7OE0 - chains T and A of the 20 polymer chains in the assembly; structure by electron microscopy, 2.69 A resolution.

[Chain T]
Name: 30S ribosomal protein S20
Source organism: Escherichia coli BW25113
Reference sequence: A0A4S5B3X7 (A0A4S5B3X7_ECOLI); residues 1-86 here correspond to UniProt positions 2-87 (UniProt number = residue number + 1)
Amino-acid sequence (86 residues; numbered 1 to 86; the number before each row is that of its first residue):
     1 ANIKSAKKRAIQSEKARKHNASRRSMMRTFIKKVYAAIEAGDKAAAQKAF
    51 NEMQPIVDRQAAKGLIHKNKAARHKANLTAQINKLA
Unresolved in the structure: 1

[Chain A]
Molecule: 16S rRNA
Source organism: Escherichia coli BW25113
Sequence (1542 nucleotides; row label = number of the first residue in the row):
     1 AAAUUGAAGAGUUUGAUCAUGGCUCAGAUUGAACGCUGGCGGCAGGCCUA
    51 ACACAUGCAAGUCGAACGGUAACAGGAAGAAGCUUGCUUCUUUGCUGACG
   101 AGUGGCGGACGGGUGAGUAAUGUCUGGGAAACUGCCUGAUGGAGGGGGAU
   151 AACUACUGGAAACGGUAGCUAAUACCGCAUAACGUCGCAAGACCAAAGAG
   201 GGGGACCUUCGGGCCUCUUGCCAUCGGAUGUGCCCAGAUGGGAUUAGCUA
   251 GUAGGUGGGGUAACGGCUCACCUAGGCGACGAUCCCUAGCUGGUCUGAGA
   301 GGAUGACCAGCCACACUGGAACUGAGACACGGUCCAGACUCCUACGGGAG
   351 GCAGCAGUGGGGAAUAUUGCACAAUGGGCGCAAGCCUGAUGCAGCCAUGC
   401 CGCGUGUAUGAAGAAGGCCUUCGGGUUGUAAAGUACUUUCAGCGGGGAGG
   451 AAGGGAGUAAAGUUAAUACCUUUGCUCAUUGACGUUACCCGCAGAAGAAG
   501 CACCGGCUAACUCCGUGCCAGCAGCCGCGGUAAUACGGAGGGUGCAAGCG
   551 UUAAUCGGAAUUACUGGGCGUAAAGCGCACGCAGGCGGUUUGUUAAGUCA
   601 GAUGUGAAAUCCCCGGGCUCAACCUGGGAACUGCAUCUGAUACUGGCAAG
   651 CUUGAGUCUCGUAGAGGGGGGUAGAAUUCCAGGUGUAGCGGUGAAAUGCG
   701 UAGAGAUCUGGAGGAAUACCGGUGGCGAAGGCGGCCCCCUGGACGAAGAC
   751 UGACGCUCAGGUGCGAAAGCGUGGGGAGCAAACAGGAUUAGAUACCCUGG
   801 UAGUCCACGCCGUAAACGAUGUCGACUUGGAGGUUGUGCCCUUGAGGCGU
   851 GGCUUCCGGAGCUAACGCGUUAAGUCGACCGCCUGGGGAGUACGGCCGCA
   901 AGGUUAAAACUCAAAUGAAUUGACGGGGGCCCGCACAAGCGGUGGAGCAU
   951 GUGGUUUAAUUCGAUGCAACGCGAAGAACCUUACCUGGUCUUGACAUCCA
  1001 CGGAAGUUUUCAGAGAUGAGAAUGUGCCUUCGGGAACCGUGAGACAGGUG
  1051 CUGCAUGGCUGUCGUCAGCUCGUGUUGUGAAAUGUUGGGUUAAGUCCCGC
  1101 AACGAGCGCAACCCUUAUCCUUUGUUGCCAGCGGUCCGGCCGGGAACUCA
  1151 AAGGAGACUGCCAGUGAUAAACUGGAGGAAGGUGGGGAUGACGUCAAGUC
  1201 AUCAUGGCCCUUACGACCAGGGCUACACACGUGCUACAAUGGCGCAUACA
  1251 AAGAGAAGCGACCUCGCGAGAGCAAGCGGACCUCAUAAAGUGCGUCGUAG
  1301 UCCGGAUUGGAGUCUGCAACUCGACUCCAUGAAGUCGGAAUCGCUAGUAA
  1351 UCGUGGAUCAGAAUGCCACGGUGAAUACGUUCCCGGGCCUUGUACACACC
  1401 GCCCGUCACACCAUGGGAGUGGGUUGCAAAAGAAGUAGGUAGCUUAACCU
  1451 UCGGGAGGGCGCUUACCACUUUGUGAUUCAUGACUGGGGUGAAGUCGUAA
  1501 CAAGGUAACCGUAGGGGAACCUGCGGUUGGAUCACCUCCUUA
Unresolved in the structure: 1-4, 1398-1408, 1494-1498, 1531-1542
What the authors report for this chain:
  - conformationally variable residues (order/disorder transition): A1398 to U1406, U1495 to U1498

[How chain T and chain A interact]
Pairs across the interface - 84 pairs, chain T then chain A:
  Asn2(T) - G331(A)  hydrogen bond to the sugar
  Asn2(T) - G332(A)  hydrogen bond to the phosphate
  Asn2(T) - G351(A)  hydrogen bond to the phosphate
  Ile3(T) - A60(A)  sugar contact
  Ile3(T) - G61(A)  phosphate contact
  Ile3(T) - G331(A)  base contact
  Ile3(T) - G332(A)  hydrogen bond to the phosphate
  Lys4(T) - A101(A)  phosphate contact
  Lys4(T) - G102(A)  salt bridge to the phosphate
  Ser5(T) - G61(A)  base contact
  Ser5(T) - G107(A)  hydrogen bond to the base
  Ala6(T) - G332(A)  phosphate contact
  Lys8(T) - U103(A)  salt bridge to the phosphate
  Lys8(T) - G104(A)  hydrogen bond to the base
  Arg9(T) - C106(A)  base contact
  Arg9(T) - G107(A)  hydrogen bond to the base
  Arg9(T) - G108(A)  hydrogen bond to the base
  Ile11(T) - U103(A)  phosphate contact
  Gln12(T) - G104(A)  hydrogen bond to the phosphate
  Ser13(T) - U323(A)  hydrogen bond to the sugar
  Lys15(T) - G104(A)  salt bridge to the phosphate
  Ala16(T) - U323(A)  phosphate contact
  Arg17(T) - C322(A)  phosphate contact
  Arg17(T) - U323(A)  sugar contact
  His19(T) - C175(A)  phosphate contact
  His19(T) - C176(A)  salt bridge to the phosphate
  Asn20(T) - U323(A)  hydrogen bond to the phosphate
  Asn20(T) - G324(A)  hydrogen bond to the phosphate
  Ala21(T) - G1459(A)  phosphate contact
  Ser22(T) - G1458(A)  hydrogen bond to the sugar
  Arg23(T) - G177(A)  salt bridge to the phosphate
  Arg24(T) - U323(A)  salt bridge to the phosphate
  Ser25(T) - G1458(A)  hydrogen bond to the phosphate
  Ser25(T) - G1459(A)  hydrogen bond to the phosphate
  Met26(T) - G1457(A)  sugar contact
  Met26(T) - G1458(A)  phosphate contact
  Arg28(T) - A1437(A)  salt bridge to the phosphate
  Arg28(T) - G1438(A)  phosphate contact
  Thr29(T) - G1457(A)  phosphate contact
  Thr29(T) - G1458(A)  hydrogen bond to the phosphate
  Lys32(T) - G1438(A)  phosphate contact
  Lys32(T) - G1439(A)  salt bridge to the phosphate
  Lys33(T) - A1456(A)  hydrogen bond to the phosphate
  Lys33(T) - G1457(A)  salt bridge to the phosphate
  Tyr35(T) - G259(A)  hydrogen bond to the phosphate
  Gln54(T) - A192(A)  hydrogen bond to the sugar
  Gln54(T) - C193(A)  sugar contact
  Pro55(T) - C193(A)  phosphate contact
  Asp58(T) - C193(A)  hydrogen bond to the sugar
  Asp58(T) - C194(A)  sugar contact
  Arg59(T) - G177(A)  phosphate contact
  Arg59(T) - C178(A)  salt bridge to the phosphate
  Arg59(T) - C194(A)  salt bridge to the phosphate
  Arg59(T) - A195(A)  salt bridge to the phosphate
  Ala62(T) - C194(A)  sugar contact
  Ala62(T) - A195(A)  sugar contact
  Lys63(T) - C176(A)  salt bridge to the phosphate
  Lys63(T) - G177(A)  phosphate contact
  Lys63(T) - A196(A)  salt bridge to the phosphate
  His67(T) - C132(A)  hydrogen bond to the phosphate
  His67(T) - U133(A)  salt bridge to the phosphate
  His67(T) - A262(A)  sugar contact
  Lys68(T) - U224(A)  salt bridge to the phosphate
  Asn69(T) - A131(A)  phosphate contact
  Asn69(T) - C132(A)  hydrogen bond to the phosphate
  Asn69(T) - A262(A)  hydrogen bond to the sugar
  Asn69(T) - A263(A)  phosphate contact
  Lys70(T) - U261(A)  salt bridge to the phosphate
  Ala72(T) - U185(A)  phosphate contact
  Ala72(T) - C186(A)  sugar contact
  Arg73(T) - U261(A)  salt bridge to the phosphate
  Arg73(T) - A262(A)  salt bridge to the phosphate
  Arg73(T) - A263(A)  salt bridge to the phosphate
  His74(T) - G260(A)  phosphate contact
  Lys75(T) - U185(A)  hydrogen bond to the sugar
  Lys75(T) - C186(A)  hydrogen bond to the sugar
  Ala76(T) - C186(A)  phosphate contact
  Ala76(T) - G187(A)  phosphate contact
  Asn77(T) - G259(A)  phosphate contact
  Asn77(T) - G260(A)  phosphate contact
  Thr79(T) - C186(A)  sugar contact
  Thr79(T) - G187(A)  sugar contact
  Gln81(T) - G258(A)  phosphate contact
  Lys84(T) - G258(A)  salt bridge to the phosphate
Also at the interface, not in a pair above, chain T (49 interface residues in all): Ala10, Phe30, Phe50, Gln60
Also at the interface, not in a pair above, chain A (48 interface residues in all): G105, A223, G257, U1436

[Summary]
The interface between chain T and chain A involves 49 residues on one side and 48 on the other, with 25
hydrogen bonds and 21 salt bridges. Among the polar pairs are Ser5(T)-G107(A), Lys8(T)-G104(A) and
Arg9(T)-G107(A). The paper reports conformational variability at A1398(A) and U1495(A).
Chain T is 30S ribosomal protein S20 and chain A is 16S rRNA, both from Escherichia coli BW25113; the
structure, E. coli pre-30S delta rbfA ribosomal subunit class F, was determined by electron microscopy
together with 7OE1 and 7OI0 from the same study.
